Entry 1P3P (X-ray diffraction, 2.70 A resolution); this record covers chains I and H of the 10 polymer chains in the assembly.

# Chain I
Molecule: Palindromic 146bp Human Alpha-Satellite DNA fragment
From: Homo sapiens
Sequence (146 nucleotides; each row starts with the number of its first residue):
     1 ATCAATATCC ACCTGCAGAT TCTACCAAAA GTGTATTTGG AAACTGCTCC ATCAAAAGGC
    61 ATGTTCAGCG GAATTCCGCT GAACATGCCT TTTGATGGAG CAGTTTCCAA ATACACTTTT
   121 GGTAGAATCT GCAGGTGGAT ATTGAT

# Chain H
Protein: Histone H2B
From: Xenopus laevis
UniProt: P02281 (H2B1_XENLA); residues 1398-1522 here correspond to UniProt positions 1-125 (UniProt number = residue number - 1397)
Sequence (125 residues; numbered 1398 to 1522; the number before each row is that of its first residue):
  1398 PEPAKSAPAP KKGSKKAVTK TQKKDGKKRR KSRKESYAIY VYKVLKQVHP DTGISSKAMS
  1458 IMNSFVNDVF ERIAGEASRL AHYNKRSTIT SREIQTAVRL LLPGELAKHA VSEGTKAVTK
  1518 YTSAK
Not modelled in the structure: 1398-1426
Construct notes: conflict Gln1419 (Pro23 in P02281), Leu1442 (Met46 in P02281), Ser1457 (Gly61 in P02281), Val1466 (Ile70 in P02281)
Swiss-Prot annotation at these positions:
  - modified residue: Lys1413 (N6-acetyllysine)

# How chain I and chain H interact
Residue-residue contacts - 14 pairs, chain I then chain H:
  DG46(I) with Arg1427(H), sugar contact
  DC47(I) with Lys1428(H), sugar contact
  DT48(I) with Lys1428(H), salt bridge to the phosphate
  DG121(I) with Ile1436(H), phosphate contact; Tyr1437(H), sugar contact
  DG122(I) with Arg1430(H), sugar contact; Lys1431(H), hydrogen bond to the phosphate; Glu1432(H), phosphate contact; Ser1433(H), hydrogen bond to the phosphate; Ile1436(H), phosphate contact
  DT123(I) with Lys1428(H), phosphate contact; Arg1430(H), phosphate contact; Lys1431(H), hydrogen bond to the phosphate
  DA124(I) with Lys1428(H), phosphate contact
Other interface residues (no listed pair), chain H (9 interface residues in all): Ser1429

# In short
7 residues of chain I and 9 residues of chain H are in contact, with 3 hydrogen bonds and 1 salt bridge. Polar
pairs include DG122(I)-Lys1431(H), DG122(I)-Ser1433(H) and DT123(I)-Lys1431(H).
Chain I is Palindromic 146bp Human Alpha-Satellite DNA fragment (Homo sapiens) and chain H is Histone H2B
(Xenopus laevis); the structure, Crystallographic Studies of Nucleosome Core Particles containing Histone
'Sin' Mutants, was determined by X-ray diffraction, deposited together with 1P34, 1P3A, 1P3B, 1P3F, 1P3G, 1P3I
and 4 further entries.
